PDB entry 3L5L | X-ray diffraction, 1.03 A resolution | chain A

# Chain A
Molecule: Xenobiotic reductase A
From: Pseudomonas putida
Notes: EC 1.6.99.1
Amino-acid sequence (363 residues; each row starts with the number of its first residue):
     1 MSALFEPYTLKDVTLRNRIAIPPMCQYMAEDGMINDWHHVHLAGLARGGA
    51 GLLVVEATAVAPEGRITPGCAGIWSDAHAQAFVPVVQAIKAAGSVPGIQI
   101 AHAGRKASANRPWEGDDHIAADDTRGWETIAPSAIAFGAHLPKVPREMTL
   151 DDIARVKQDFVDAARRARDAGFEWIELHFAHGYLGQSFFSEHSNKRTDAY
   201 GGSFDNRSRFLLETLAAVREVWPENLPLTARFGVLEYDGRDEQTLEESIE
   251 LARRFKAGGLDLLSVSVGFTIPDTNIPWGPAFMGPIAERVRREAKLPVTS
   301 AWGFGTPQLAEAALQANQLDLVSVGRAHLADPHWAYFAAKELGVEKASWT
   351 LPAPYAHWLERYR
Unresolved in the structure: 1, 361-363
Residues lining bound ligands: FMN (flavin mononucleotide): Pro-22, Pro-23, Met-24, Cys-25, Glu-56, Ala-57, Gln-99, His-178, His-181, Arg-231, Ala-301, Trp-302, Gly-303, Ser-323, Val-324, Gly-325, Arg-326, Leu-329, Trp-358
What the authors report for this chain:
  - binding site for flavin mononucleotide: Pro-23, Met-24, Cys-25, Ala-57, Gln-99, Arg-231, Trp-358
  - mutagenesis - C25A: decreased catalytic activity on RHR
  - mutagenesis - C25A: increased catalytic activity on OHR
  - mutagenesis - C25S: decreased catalytic activity on coumarin
  - mutagenesis - C25S: decreased catalytic activity on 2- cyclohexenone
  - mutagenesis - C25A: decreased binding to substrates
  - catalytic residues: Tyr-183 (proposed by the authors, not directly observed)

# Summary
Chain A binds flavin mononucleotide. The paper reports the catalytic residue Tyr-183; C25A reduces catalytic
activity on RHR.
Chain A is Xenobiotic reductase A (Pseudomonas putida); the structure, Xenobiotic Reductase A - oxidized, was
determined by X-ray diffraction, deposited together with 3L5M, 3L65, 3L66, 3L67 and 3L68.
